1U43 - chain A; structure by X-ray diffraction, 3.20 A resolution.

Chain A:
Molecule: 2-C-methyl-D-erythritol 2,4-cyclodiphosphate synthase
Source organism: Escherichia coli
Notes: EC 4.6.1.12
UniProt: P62617 (ISPF_ECOLI); numbering as in UniProt (aligned over 1-159)
Chain sequence (159 residues; each row starts with the number of its first residue):
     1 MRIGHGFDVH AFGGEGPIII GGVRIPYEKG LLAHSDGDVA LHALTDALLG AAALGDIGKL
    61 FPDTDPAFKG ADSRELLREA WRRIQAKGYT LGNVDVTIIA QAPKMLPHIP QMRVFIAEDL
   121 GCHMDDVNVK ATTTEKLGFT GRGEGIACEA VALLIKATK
Unresolved in the structure: 156-159
Small-molecule neighbours: SUD (4-diphosphocytidyl-2-C-methyl-D-erythritol 2-phosphate): D8, H10, A33, H34, S35, G37, H42, D56, I57, G58, K59, F61, P62, D63, F68, L76, A100, Q101, A102, P103, K104, M105, L106, A131, T132, T133
Curated features (UniProtKB/Swiss-Prot):
  - binding site (4-CDP-2-C-methyl-D-erythritol 2-phosphate): D8 to H10, H34, S35, D56 to G58, F61 to D65, A100 to L106, T132 to E135, F139, R142
  - binding site (a divalent metal cation): D8, H10, H42
  - site (Transition state stabilizer): H34, T133
  - mutagenesis: D8 (D8S: Loss of activity), H42 (H42S: Loss of activity), D56 (D56S: 35% decrease of activity), R142 (R142M: Little effect on the overall structure; when associated with L-144), E144 (E144L: Little effect on the overall structure; when associated with M-142)

Summary:
Ligands of chain A: compound SUD. Curated annotation (UniProt) lists 26 residues binding
4-CDP-2-C-methyl-D-erythritol 2-phosphate, 3 divalent metal cation-binding residues and 5 mutagenesis sites.
Chain A is 2-C-methyl-D-erythritol 2,4-cyclodiphosphate synthase (Escherichia coli); the structure, IspF with
4-diphosphocytidyl-2c-methyl-D-erythritol 2-phosphate, was determined by X-ray diffraction (same publication
as 1JY8, 1U3L, 1U3P and 1U40).
